8A8U - chains A and F of the 7 polymer chains in the assembly; structure by electron microscopy, 3.62 A resolution.

== Chain A (and F) ==
Molecule: ATP-dependent Clp protease ATP-binding subunit ClpC1
Organism: Mycobacterium tuberculosis
Notes: EC 3.4.-.-; chain F of this document is another copy of the same molecule, construct and numbering; everything in this record applies to it too
UniProt: P9WPC9 (CLPC1_MYCTU); residues 1-848 here = UniProt positions 1-848
Chain sequence (856 residues; each row starts with the number of its first residue):
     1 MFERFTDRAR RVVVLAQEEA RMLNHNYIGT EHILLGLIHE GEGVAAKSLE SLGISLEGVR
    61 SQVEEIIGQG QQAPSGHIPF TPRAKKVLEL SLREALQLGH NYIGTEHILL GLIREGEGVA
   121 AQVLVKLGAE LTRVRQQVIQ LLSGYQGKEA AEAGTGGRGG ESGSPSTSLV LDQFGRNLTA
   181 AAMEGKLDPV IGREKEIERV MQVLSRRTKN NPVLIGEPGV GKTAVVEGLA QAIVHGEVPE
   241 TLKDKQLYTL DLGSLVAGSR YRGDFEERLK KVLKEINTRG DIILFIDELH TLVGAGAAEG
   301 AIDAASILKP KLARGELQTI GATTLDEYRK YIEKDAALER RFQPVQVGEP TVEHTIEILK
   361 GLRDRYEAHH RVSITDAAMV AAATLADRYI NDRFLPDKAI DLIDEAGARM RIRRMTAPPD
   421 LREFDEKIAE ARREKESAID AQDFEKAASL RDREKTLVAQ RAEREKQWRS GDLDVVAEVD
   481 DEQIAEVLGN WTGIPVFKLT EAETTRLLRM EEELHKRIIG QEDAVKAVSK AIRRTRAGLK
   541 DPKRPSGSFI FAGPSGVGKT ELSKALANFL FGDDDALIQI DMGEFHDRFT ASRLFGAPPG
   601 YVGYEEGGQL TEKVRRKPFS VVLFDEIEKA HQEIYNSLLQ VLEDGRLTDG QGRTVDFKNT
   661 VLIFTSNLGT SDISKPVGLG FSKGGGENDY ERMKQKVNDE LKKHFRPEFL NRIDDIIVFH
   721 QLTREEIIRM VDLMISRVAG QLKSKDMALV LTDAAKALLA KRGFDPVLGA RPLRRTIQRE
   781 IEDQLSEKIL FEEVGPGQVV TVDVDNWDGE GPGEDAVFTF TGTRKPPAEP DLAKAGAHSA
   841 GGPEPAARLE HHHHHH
Not modelled in the structure: 1-167, 416-476, 597-607, 670-688, 810-814, 822-856 (chain F: 1-169, 256-262, 294-302, 416-475, 595-608, 671-686, 822-856)
Differences from the reference sequence: expression tag (849-856)
Small-molecule neighbours:
  - ADP (adenosine-5'-diphosphate), molecule 1: Asp188, Pro189, Val190, Ile191, Arg193, Pro218, Gly219, Val220, Gly221, Lys222, Thr223, Ala224, Ile358, Leu362, Pro396, Ile400
  - ADP, molecule 2: Lys209, Ala313, Arg314, Arg340, Arg341
UniProt features mapped onto this chain:
  - binding site (ATP): Gly216 to Thr223, Gly553 to Thr560
Reported in the primary citation:
  - mutagenesis - F444A: increased catalytic activity (ATPase activity)
  - mutagenesis - F444A: unchanged catalytic activity on FITC-casein
  - mutagenesis - F444A: unchanged catalytic activity on GFPssra

== How chain A and chain F interact ==
Pairs across the interface (65; chain A residue first):
  Asp172(A) - Pro310(F)
  Asp172(A) - Arg314(F)  hydrogen bond (backbone-side chain)
  Gln173(A) - Ser306(F)
  Gln173(A) - Pro310(F)
  Phe174(A) - Pro310(F)
  Gly175(A) - Pro310(F)
  Gly175(A) - Arg314(F)  hydrogen bond (backbone-side chain)
  Arg176(A) - Ala313(F)
  Arg176(A) - Arg314(F)
  Asp251(A) - Lys309(F)
  Ser254(A) - Ala305(F)  hydrogen bond (side chain-backbone)
  Asp287(A) - Arg340(F)  salt bridge
  Glu288(A) - Lys334(F)
  Glu288(A) - Asp335(F)
  Glu288(A) - Ala336(F)  hydrogen bond (side chain-backbone)
  Glu288(A) - Ala337(F)
  Arg365(A) - Arg207(F)
  Tyr366(A) - Arg207(F)
  Tyr366(A) - Thr208(F)
  His369(A) - Arg206(F)
  His369(A) - Arg207(F)
  His370(A) - Ser205(F)
  Asp401(A) - Arg206(F)  salt bridge
  Asp404(A) - Arg206(F)  salt bridge
  Asp404(A) - Arg207(F)
  Asp404(A) - Thr208(F)
  Glu405(A) - Arg199(F)  salt bridge
  Glu405(A) - Gln202(F)
  Ala408(A) - Gln202(F)
  Ala408(A) - Ser205(F)
  Ala408(A) - Arg206(F)
  Arg409(A) - Gln202(F)
  Arg411(A) - Pro239(F)
  Arg411(A) - Thr241(F)
  Ile412(A) - Glu198(F)
  Ile412(A) - Met201(F)
  Ile412(A) - Gln202(F)
  Ile412(A) - Pro239(F)  hydrophobic
  Met415(A) - Pro239(F)  hydrophobic
  Met415(A) - Glu240(F)
  Glu584(A) - Gln632(F)
  Phe585(A) - Gln632(F)
  Arg593(A) - Arg588(F)
  Arg593(A) - Glu633(F)  salt bridge
  Gln741(A) - Asp541(F)
  Leu742(A) - Leu539(F)
  Lys745(A) - Leu539(F)
  Arg774(A) - Arg544(F)
  Arg774(A) - Asn711(F)  hydrogen bond (side chain-backbone)
  Arg774(A) - Arg712(F)
  Arg775(A) - Leu710(F)  hydrogen bond (side chain-backbone)
  Arg775(A) - Asn711(F)  hydrogen bond (backbone-side chain)
  Arg775(A) - Ile713(F)  hydrogen bond (side chain-backbone)
  Gln778(A) - Arg534(F)  hydrogen bond
  Gln778(A) - Lys540(F)  hydrogen bond
  Gln778(A) - Ile713(F)
  Gln778(A) - Asp714(F)  hydrogen bond (side chain-backbone)
  Glu782(A) - Arg534(F)  salt bridge
  Glu782(A) - Leu539(F)
  Glu782(A) - Lys540(F)  salt bridge
  Asp783(A) - Arg534(F)  salt bridge
  Ser786(A) - Arg534(F)
  Ser786(A) - Leu539(F)
  Leu790(A) - Arg533(F)
  Leu790(A) - Arg534(F)
Interface residues without a listed pair, chain A (38 interface residues in all): Thr223, Ala257, Arg779, Ile789
Interface residues without a listed pair, chain F (42 interface residues in all): Lys209, Val238, Lys270, Ala537, Asn636, Ile716

== Overview ==
38 residues of chain A and 42 residues of chain F are in contact, with 11 hydrogen bonds and 8 salt bridges.
Polar contacts include Asp287(A)-Arg340(F), Asp401(A)-Arg206(F) and Asp404(A)-Arg206(F). Chain A binds ADP.
From the paper: F444A of chain A increases catalytic activity (ATPase activity); F444A of chain A leaves
catalytic activity on FITC-casein unchanged.
Both chains are ATP-dependent Clp protease ATP-binding subunit ClpC1 (Mycobacterium tuberculosis). Entry 8A8U
(Mycobacterium tuberculosis ClpC1 hexamer structure) was determined by electron microscopy, deposited together
with 8A8V and 8A8W.
